5E6U - chains A and B; structure by X-ray diffraction, 2.50 A resolution.

Chain A:
Molecule: Integrin alpha-L
Source organism: Homo sapiens
Reference sequence: P20701 (ITAL_HUMAN); residues 1-745 here correspond to UniProt positions 26-770 (UniProt number = residue number + 25)
Chain sequence (795 residues; row label = number of the first residue in the row):
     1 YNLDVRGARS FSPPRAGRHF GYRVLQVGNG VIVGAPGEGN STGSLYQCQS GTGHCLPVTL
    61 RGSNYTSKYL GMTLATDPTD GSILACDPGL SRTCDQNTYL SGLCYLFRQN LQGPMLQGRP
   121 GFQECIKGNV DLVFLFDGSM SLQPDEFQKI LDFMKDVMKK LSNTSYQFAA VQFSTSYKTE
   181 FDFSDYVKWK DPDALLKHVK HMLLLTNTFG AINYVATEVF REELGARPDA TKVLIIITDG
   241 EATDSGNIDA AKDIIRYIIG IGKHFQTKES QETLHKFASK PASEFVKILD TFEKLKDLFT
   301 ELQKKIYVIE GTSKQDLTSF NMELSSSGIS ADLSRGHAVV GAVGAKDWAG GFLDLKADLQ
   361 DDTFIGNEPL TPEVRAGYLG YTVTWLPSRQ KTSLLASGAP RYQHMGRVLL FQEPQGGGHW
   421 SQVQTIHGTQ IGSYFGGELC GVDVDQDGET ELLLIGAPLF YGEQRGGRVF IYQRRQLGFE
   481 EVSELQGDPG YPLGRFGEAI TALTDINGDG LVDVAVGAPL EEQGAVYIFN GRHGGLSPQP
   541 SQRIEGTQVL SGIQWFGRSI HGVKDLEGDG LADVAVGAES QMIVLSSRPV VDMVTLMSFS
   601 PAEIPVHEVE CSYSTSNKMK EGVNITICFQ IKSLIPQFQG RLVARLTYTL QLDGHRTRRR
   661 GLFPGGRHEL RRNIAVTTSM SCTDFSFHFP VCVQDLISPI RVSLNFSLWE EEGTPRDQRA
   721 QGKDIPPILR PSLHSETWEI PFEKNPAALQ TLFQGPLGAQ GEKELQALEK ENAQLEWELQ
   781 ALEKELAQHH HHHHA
Not modelled in the structure: 307-314, 592-795
Differences from the reference sequence: variant Trp189 (Arg214 in P20701); engineered mutation Arg645 (Asn670 in P20701), Arg701 (Asn726 in P20701); expression tag (746-795)
Cystine bridges: Cys48-Cys55, Cys86-Cys104, Cys94-Cys125
Covalently attached groups: N-acetylglucosamine (NAG) linked to Asn64
Bound ions: Mg2+: Ser139, Ser141, Asp239; Ca2+ site 1: Asp443, Asp445, Asp447, Glu449, Glu451; Ca2+ site 2: Asp505, Asn507, Asp509, Leu511, Asp513
Reported in the primary citation:
  - post-translational modification sites: Asn40, Asn64, Asn163
  - mutagenesis - N645R, N701R: unchanged expression
  - specificity-determining residues: Asn321, Lys346, Asp347, Ala376

Chain B:
Molecule: Integrin beta-2
Source organism: Homo sapiens
Reference sequence: P05107 (ITB2_HUMAN); residues 1-460 here correspond to UniProt positions 23-482 (UniProt number = residue number + 22)
Chain sequence (510 residues; row label = number of the first residue in the row):
     1 QECTKFKVSS CRECIESGPG CTWCQKLNFT GPGDPDSIRC DTRPQLLMRG CAADDIMDPT
    61 SLAETQEDHN GGQKQLSPQK VTLYLRPGQA AAFNVTFRRA KGYPIDLYYL MDLSYSMLDD
   121 LRNVKKLGGD LLRALNEITE SGRIGFGSFV DKTVLPFVNT HPDKLRNPCP NKEKECQPPF
   181 AFRHVLKLTN NSNQFQTEVG KQLISGNLDA PEGGLDAMMQ VAACPEEIGW RKVTRLLVFA
   241 TDDGFHFAGD GKLGAILTPN DGRCHLEDNL YKRSNEFDYP SVGQLAHKLA ENNIQPIFAV
   301 TSRMVKTYEK LTEIIPKSAV GELSEDSSNV VQLIKNAYNK LSSRVFLDHN ALPDTLKVTY
   361 DSFCSNGVTH RNQPRGDCDG VQINVPITFQ VKVTATECIQ EQSFVIRALG FTDIVTVQVL
   421 PQCECRCRDQ SRDRSLCHGK GFLECGICRC DTGYIGKNCE PAALQTLFQG PLGAQGKKKL
   481 QALKKKNAQL KWKLQALKKK LAQHHHHHHA
Not modelled in the structure: 67-72, 460-510
Differences from the reference sequence: engineered mutation Lys232 (Asn254 in P05107); expression tag (461-510)
Cystine bridges: Cys3-Cys21, Cys11-Cys425, Cys14-Cys40, Cys24-Cys51, Cys169-Cys176, Cys224-Cys264, Cys364-Cys378, Cys398-Cys423, Cys427-Cys445, Cys437-Cys448, Cys450-Cys459
Covalently attached groups: N-acetylglucosamine (NAG) linked to Asn94, Asn190
Bound ions: Mg2+: Ser114, Glu212; Ca2+ site 1: Ser116, Asp119, Asp120, Glu325; Ca2+ site 2: Asp151, Asn207, Asp209, Pro211, Glu212
Reported in the primary citation:
  - Mg2+ coordination through a water molecule: Asp243
  - conformationally variable residues (side-chain flip): Asp243
  - contacts within the chain: Trp23-Cys445 (hydrogen bond)
  - mutagenesis - N232K: unchanged expression
  - Mg2+ coordination: Ser114

Chain A / chain B interface:
Contacting residue pairs (73):
  Arg18(A) - Thr258(B)
  His19(A) - Leu257(B)
  His19(A) - Thr258(B)  hydrogen bond
  Tyr22(A) - Lys252(B)
  Tyr22(A) - Leu257(B)  hydrophobic
  Arg23(A) - Lys252(B)
  Pro36(A) - Leu257(B)  hydrophobic
  Glu38(A) - Thr258(B)  hydrogen bond
  Tyr69(A) - Leu155(B)
  Tyr69(A) - Lys252(B)
  Tyr69(A) - Leu253(B)  hydrogen bond (side chain-backbone)
  Tyr69(A) - Gly254(B)
  Tyr69(A) - Ala255(B)
  Met72(A) - Lys252(B)
  Met72(A) - Ala255(B)  hydrophobic
  Ser91(A) - Leu155(B)
  Asp95(A) - His161(B)
  Gln96(A) - Asn159(B)  hydrogen bond (backbone-side chain)
  Gln96(A) - His161(B)
  Gln96(A) - Asp163(B)  hydrogen bond
  Gln96(A) - Lys164(B)
  Gln96(A) - Asn171(B)  hydrogen bond
  Asn97(A) - Asn159(B)
  Thr98(A) - Leu155(B)
  Thr98(A) - Asn159(B)  hydrogen bond
  Thr98(A) - His161(B)
  Leu100(A) - Leu155(B)  hydrophobic
  Leu100(A) - Pro156(B)
  Asp316(A) - Lys164(B)  salt bridge
  Asp316(A) - Asn171(B)  hydrogen bond
  Phe320(A) - Leu208(B)  hydrophobic
  Ile329(A) - Lys252(B)  hydrogen bond (backbone-side chain)
  Ile329(A) - Leu253(B)  hydrophobic
  Val343(A) - Leu253(B)  hydrophobic
  Trp348(A) - Pro156(B)
  Trp348(A) - Asp209(B)
  Trp348(A) - Leu253(B)
  Ala376(A) - Pro211(B)  hydrophobic
  Tyr378(A) - His246(B)
  Tyr378(A) - Asp250(B)
  Tyr378(A) - Leu253(B)
  Tyr381(A) - Gly249(B)  hydrogen bond (side chain-backbone)
  Tyr381(A) - Lys252(B)
  Arg401(A) - Pro211(B)
  Arg401(A) - Phe245(B)  hydrogen bond (side chain-backbone)
  Arg401(A) - His246(B)
  Arg401(A) - Phe247(B)
  Arg401(A) - Asp250(B)  salt bridge
  His404(A) - Gly244(B)
  His404(A) - Phe245(B)  hydrogen bond (side chain-backbone)
  His404(A) - Phe247(B)
  His404(A) - Thr307(B)
  Met405(A) - Lys310(B)  hydrogen bond
  Gln430(A) - Ile314(B)
  Ile431(A) - Phe245(B)  hydrophobic
  Ile431(A) - Thr307(B)
  Ile431(A) - Lys310(B)
  Ile431(A) - Ile314(B)
  Gly432(A) - Phe247(B)
  Tyr434(A) - Phe247(B)  hydrophobic
  Tyr434(A) - Ala248(B)
  Tyr434(A) - Gly249(B)  hydrogen bond (side chain-backbone)
  Tyr434(A) - Asp250(B)  hydrogen bond
  Leu459(A) - Ala248(B)
  Tyr461(A) - Gly283(B)
  Tyr461(A) - His287(B)  hydrogen bond
  Tyr461(A) - Ile314(B)  hydrophobic
  Pro492(A) - His287(B)
  Leu493(A) - Gly283(B)
  Leu493(A) - Gln284(B)
  Leu493(A) - His287(B)
  Arg495(A) - Ala248(B)
  Trp555(A) - Pro259(B)
Other interface residues (no listed pair), chain A (40 interface residues in all): Lys68, Thr93, Tyr99, Leu317, Leu324
Other interface residues (no listed pair), chain B (36 interface residues in all): Phe157, Thr160, Ser281, Val282, Met304, Leu311

In short:
40 residues of chain A face 36 of chain B across their interface, with 16 hydrogen bonds and 2 salt bridges.
Among the polar pairs are Asp316(A)-Lys164(B), Arg401(A)-Asp250(B) and His19(A)-Thr258(B). N-acetylglucosamine
is covalently linked to Asn64(A). From the paper: N645R and N701R of chain A leave expression unchanged;
water-mediated Mg2+ coordination by Asp243(B).
Chain A is Integrin alpha-L and chain B is Integrin beta-2, both from Homo sapiens; the structure, Structures
of leukocyte integrin aLb2: The aI domain, the headpiece, and the pocket for the internal ..., was determined
by X-ray diffraction, deposited together with 5E6R, 5E6S and 5ES4.
